PDB entry 3KF5 | X-ray diffraction, 2.90 A resolution | chains A and B

Chain A (and B):
Molecule: Invertase
From: Schwanniomyces occidentalis
Notes: EC 3.2.1.26; chain B of this document is another copy of the same molecule, construct and numbering; everything in this record applies to it too
Chain sequence (512 residues; numbered 24 to 535; the number before each row is that of its first residue):
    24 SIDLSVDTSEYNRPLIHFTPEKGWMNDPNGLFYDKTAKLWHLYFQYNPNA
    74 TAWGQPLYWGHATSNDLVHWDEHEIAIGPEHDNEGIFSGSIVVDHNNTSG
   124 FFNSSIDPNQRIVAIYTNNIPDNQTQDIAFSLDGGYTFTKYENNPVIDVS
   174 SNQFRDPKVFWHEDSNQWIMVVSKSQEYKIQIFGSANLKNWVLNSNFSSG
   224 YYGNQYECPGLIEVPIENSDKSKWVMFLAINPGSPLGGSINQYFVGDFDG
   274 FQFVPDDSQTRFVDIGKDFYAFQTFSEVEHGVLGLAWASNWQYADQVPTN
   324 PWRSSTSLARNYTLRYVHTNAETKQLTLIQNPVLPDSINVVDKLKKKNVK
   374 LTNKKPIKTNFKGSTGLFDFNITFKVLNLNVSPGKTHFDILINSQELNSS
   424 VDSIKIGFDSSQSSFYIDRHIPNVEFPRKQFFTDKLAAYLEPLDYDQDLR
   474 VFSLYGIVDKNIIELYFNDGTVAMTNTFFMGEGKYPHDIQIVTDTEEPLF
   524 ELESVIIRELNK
Covalently attached groups: N-acetylglucosamine (NAG) linked to Asn72, Asn119, Asn219, Asn334, Asn394
From the paper describing this entry:
  - post-translational modification sites: Asn72, Asn119, Asn219, Asn334, Asn394

Chain A / chain B interface:
Contacting residue pairs - 77 pairs, chain A then chain B:
  Gln199(A) with Asn343(B), hydrogen bond (backbone-side chain); Glu345(B); Thr346(B), hydrogen bond (backbone-side chain)
  Tyr201(A) with Thr342(B); Asn343(B), hydrogen bond
  Ser221(A) with Ser281(B), hydrogen bond (backbone-side chain)
  Ser222(A) with Ser281(B), hydrogen bond
  Gly223(A) with Ser281(B), hydrogen bond (backbone-backbone); Gln282(B); Thr283(B), hydrogen bond (backbone-backbone)
  Tyr224(A) with Thr283(B); Phe285(B), hydrophobic
  Tyr225(A) with Gln282(B); Gln348(B)
  Gly226(A) with Thr342(B)
  Asn227(A) with Thr342(B); Asn343(B), hydrogen bond (backbone-side chain); Tyr462(B); Glu464(B)
  Pro255(A) with Tyr462(B)
  Pro258(A) with Leu259(B)
  Leu259(A) with Pro258(B)
  Ser281(A) with Ser221(B), hydrogen bond (side chain-backbone); Ser222(B), hydrogen bond; Gly223(B), hydrogen bond (backbone-backbone)
  Gln282(A) with Gly223(B); Tyr225(B)
  Thr283(A) with Gly223(B), hydrogen bond (backbone-backbone); Tyr224(B); Thr283(B), hydrogen bond
  Phe285(A) with Tyr224(B), hydrophobic
  Trp314(A) with Gln435(B)
  Gln315(A) with Gln435(B)
  Gln319(A) with Pro406(B)
  Thr342(A) with Tyr201(B); Gly226(B); Asn227(B)
  Asn343(A) with Gln199(B), hydrogen bond (side chain-backbone); Tyr201(B), hydrogen bond; Asn227(B), hydrogen bond (side chain-backbone)
  Glu345(A) with Gln199(B)
  Thr346(A) with Gln199(B), hydrogen bond (side chain-backbone)
  Gln348(A) with Tyr225(B)
  Pro406(A) with Gln319(B)
  Gly407(A) with Pro450(B)
  Thr409(A) with Gln453(B), hydrogen bond
  Lys428(A) with Gln453(B)
  Asp432(A) with Arg451(B); Phe454(B)
  Ser434(A) with Arg451(B), hydrogen bond
  Gln435(A) with Trp314(B); Gln315(B); Arg451(B), hydrogen bond; Phe454(B)
  Ser437(A) with Phe454(B)
  Tyr439(A) with Gln453(B), hydrogen bond; Phe454(B), hydrophobic
  Pro450(A) with Gly407(B)
  Arg451(A) with Asp432(B); Ser434(B), hydrogen bond; Gln435(B), hydrogen bond
  Gln453(A) with Thr409(B), hydrogen bond; Lys428(B); Tyr439(B); Lys458(B)
  Phe454(A) with Asp432(B); Gln435(B); Ser437(B); Tyr439(B), hydrophobic
  Phe455(A) with Lys458(B)
  Thr456(A) with Lys458(B)
  Lys458(A) with Gln453(B); Phe455(B); Thr456(B)
  Tyr462(A) with Asn227(B), hydrogen bond; Pro255(B)
  Glu464(A) with Asn227(B)
Other interface residues (no listed pair), chain A (48 interface residues in all): Glu200, Asp280, Ala344, Asp412, Lys452, Asp457
Other interface residues (no listed pair), chain B (48 interface residues in all): Glu200, Asp280, Ala344, Asp412, Lys452, Asp457

Summary:
Chain A and chain B each contribute 48 residues to their interface, with 25 hydrogen bonds. Among the polar
pairs are Gln199(A)-Asn343(B), Gln199(A)-Thr346(B) and Tyr201(A)-Asn343(B). N-acetylglucosamine is covalently
linked to Asn72(A), Asn119(A), Asn219(A), Asn334(A) and Asn394(A). The paper reports modification sites
Asn72(A), Asn119(A) and Asn219(A) among others.
Chain A and chain B are both Invertase (Schwanniomyces occidentalis); the structure, Structure of invertase
from Schwanniomyces occidentalis, was determined by X-ray diffraction together with 3KF3 from the same study.
